7E3O - chains H and R of the 3 polymer chains in the assembly; structure by X-ray diffraction, 2.51 A resolution.

# Chain H
Molecule: nCoV617 Heigh Chain
From: Homo sapiens
Chain sequence (227 residues; row label = number of the first residue in the row):
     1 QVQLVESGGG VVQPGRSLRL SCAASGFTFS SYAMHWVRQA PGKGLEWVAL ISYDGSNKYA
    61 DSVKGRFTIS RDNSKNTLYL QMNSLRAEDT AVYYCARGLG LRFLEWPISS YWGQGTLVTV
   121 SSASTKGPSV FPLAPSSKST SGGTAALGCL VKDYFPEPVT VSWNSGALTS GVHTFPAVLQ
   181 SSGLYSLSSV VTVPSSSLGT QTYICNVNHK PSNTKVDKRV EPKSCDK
Unresolved in the structure: 136-142, 224-227
Cystine bridges: Cys22-Cys95, Cys149-Cys205

# Chain R
Molecule: Spike protein S1
From: Severe acute respiratory syndrome coronavirus 2
UniProt: P0DTC2 (SPIKE_SARS2); residues 337-527 here = UniProt positions 337-527
Chain sequence (199 residues; row label = number of the first residue in the row):
   337 PFGEVFNATR FASVYAWNRK RISNCVADYS VLYNSASFST FKCYGVSPTK LNDLCFTNVY
   397 ADSFVIRGDE VRQIAPGQTG KIADYNYKLP DDFTGCVIAW NSNNLDSKVG GNYNYLYRLF
   457 RKSNLKPFER DISTEIYQAG STPCNGVEGF NCYFPLQSYG FQPTNGVGYQ PYRVVVLSFE
   517 LLHAPATVCG PHHHHHHHH
Unresolved in the structure: 526-535
Cystine bridges: Cys379-Cys432, Cys391-Cys525, Cys480-Cys488
Sequence notes: expression tag (528-535)
Curated features (UniProtKB/Swiss-Prot):
  - region: Arg403 to Asp405 (Integrin-binding motif), Asn448 to Phe456 (Immunodominant HLA epitope recognized by the CD8+)
  - glycosylation: Asn343 (N-linked (GlcNAc...) (complex) asparagine)
  - natural variant: Gly339 (G339D: In strain: Omicron/BA.1, Omicron/BA.2 and 4 more; G339H: In strain: Omicron/BA.2.75, Omicron/XBB.1.5 and 1 more), Arg346 (R346K: In strain: Mu/B.1.621; R346T: In strain: Omicron/BQ.1.1, Omicron/XBB.1.5 and 1 more), Leu368 (L368I: In strain: Omicron/XBB.1.5, Omicron/EG.5.1), Ser371 (S371F: In strain: Omicron/BA.2, Omicron/BA.2.12.1 and 6 more; S371L: In strain: Omicron/BA.1), Ser373 (S373P: In strain: Omicron/BA.1, Omicron/BA.2 and 7 more), Ser375 (S375F: In strain: Omicron/BA.1, Omicron/BA.2 and 7 more), Thr376 (T376A: In strain: Omicron/BA.2, Omicron/BA.2.12.1 and 5 more), Asp405 (D405N: In strain: Omicron/BA.2, Omicron/BA.2.12.1 and 6 more), Arg408 (R408S: In strain: Omicron/BA.2, Omicron/BA.2.12.1 and 6 more), Lys417 (K417N: In strain: Beta/B.1.351, Omicron/BA.1 and 8 more; K417T: In strain: Gamma/P.1), Asn440 (N440K: In strain: Omicron/BA.1, Omicron/BA.2 and 7 more), Lys444 (K444T: In strain: Omicron/BQ.1.1), 16 further natural variant entries in UniProt
  - mutagenesis: Asn343 (N343Q: Reduced viral infectivity), Leu452 (L452R: Increased resistance to neutralizing antibodies. Decreases HLA binding to NF9 epitope. Increased binding affinity to human ACE2), Tyr453 (Y453F: Decreased HLA binding to NF9 epitope. Increased binding affinity to human ACE2), Ala475 (A475V: Increased resistance to neutralizing antibodies), Val483 (V483A: Increased resistance to neutralizing antibodies), Glu484 (E484D: Increased replication in human TMEM106B overexpressing cells), Phe490 (F490L: Increased resistance to neutralizing antibodies and human covalescent sera neutralization), Gln493 (Q493N: Reduced host ACE2-binding affinity in vitro; Q493Y: Reduced host ACE2-binding affinity in vitro), Asn501 (N501T: Reduced host ACE2-binding affinity in vitro; N501Y: Increased binding affinity to human ACE2), His519 (H519P: Increased resistance to human covalescent sera neutralization)
Reported in the primary citation:
  - mutagenesis - F456A (Kd 26.5 nM): decreased binding to nCoV617
  - mutagenesis - K417N (Kd 4.72 nM), N501Y (Kd 35.0 nM): unchanged binding to nCoV617

# How chain H and chain R interact
Contacting residue pairs (27; chain H residue first):
  Gln1(H) with Phe486(R)
  Val2(H) with Val483(R), hydrophobic; Glu484(R); Gly485(R)
  Ser25(H) with Phe486(R)
  Gly26(H) with Gly485(R); Phe486(R)
  Phe27(H) with Glu484(R); Phe486(R)
  Thr28(H) with Phe486(R)
  Tyr32(H) with Tyr489(R)
  Arg97(H) with Glu484(R), salt bridge
  Leu99(H) with Phe490(R)
  Leu101(H) with Tyr489(R), hydrophobic; Gln493(R), hydrogen bond (backbone-side chain)
  Arg102(H) with Gln493(R)
  Phe103(H) with Tyr449(R); Gln493(R), hydrogen bond (backbone-side chain); Ser494(R); Tyr495(R)
  Leu104(H) with Phe490(R), hydrophobic; Leu492(R); Gln493(R), hydrogen bond (backbone-side chain)
  Glu105(H) with Tyr449(R), hydrogen bond
  Trp106(H) with Tyr449(R), hydrophobic
  Tyr111(H) with Val483(R); Glu484(R), hydrogen bond (side chain-backbone)
Other interface residues (no listed pair), chain H (18 interface residues in all): Leu50, Gly100
Other interface residues (no listed pair), chain R (15 interface residues in all): Leu452, Phe456, Gly482, Cys488
The authors on this interface:
  - pairs named by the authors: Gly26(H)-Phe486(R) (backbone contact), Thr28(H)-Phe486(R) (backbone contact), Arg97(H)-Glu484(R), Leu101(H)-Gln493(R) (backbone contact), Leu104(H)-Gln493(R) (backbone contact)
  - interface residues, chain R: Tyr449(R), Leu452(R), Phe490(R)
  - hot spots on chain R (mutagenesis) - F490A: abolished binding to nCoV617

# Summary
Chain H and chain R form an interface of 18 and 15 residues respectively, with 5 hydrogen bonds and 1 salt
bridge. Among the polar pairs are Arg97(H)-Glu484(R), Leu101(H)-Gln493(R) and Phe103(H)-Gln493(R). The paper
describes backbone contacts between Gly26(H) and Phe486(R), Thr28(H) and Phe486(R) and Leu101(H) and Gln493(R)
among others; a contact between Arg97(H) and Glu484(R). The paper reports that F456A of chain R reduces
binding to nCoV617; interface residues Tyr449(R), Leu452(R) and Phe490(R); 4 substitutions were tested in all.
Chain H is nCoV617 Heigh Chain (Homo sapiens) and chain R is Spike protein S1 (Severe acute respiratory
syndrome coronavirus 2); the structure, Crystal structure of SARS-CoV-2 receptor binding domain in complex
with neutralizing antibody nCoV617, was determined by X-ray diffraction.
